PDB entry 6HKS | X-ray diffraction, 2.19 A resolution | chains A and G

Chain A:
Molecule: Tyrosine-protein phosphatase non-receptor type 3
Organism: Homo sapiens
Notes: EC 3.1.3.48
Reference sequence: P26045 (PTN3_HUMAN); residue numbers follow UniProt; this construct covers 489-597
Amino-acid sequence (114 residues; numbered 484 to 597; the number before each row is that of its first residue):
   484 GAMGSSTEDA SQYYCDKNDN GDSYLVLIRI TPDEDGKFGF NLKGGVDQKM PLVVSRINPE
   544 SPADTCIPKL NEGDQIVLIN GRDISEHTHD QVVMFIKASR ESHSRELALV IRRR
Not modelled in the structure: 484-504
Differences from the reference sequence: expression tag (484-488)
Reported in the primary citation:
  - contacts within the chain: Asp530-His572 (hydrogen bond), Phe521-Leu590 (hydrophobic contact)
  - specificity-determining residues: Asn524, Ser538, Asp573 (proposed by the authors, not directly observed)
  - specificity-determining residues: Lys526 (by similarity / conservation)

Chain G:
Molecule: Protein E6
Organism: Human papillomavirus type 16
Reference sequence: P03126 (VE6_HPV16); residues -3 to 7 here correspond to UniProt positions 148-158 (UniProt number = residue number + 151)
Amino-acid sequence (11 residues; numbered -3 to 7; the number before each row is that of its first residue; numbers below 1 keep their minus sign (Arg-3 is residue -3)):
    -3 RSSRTRRETQ L
Not modelled in the structure: -3 to 0

How chain A and chain G interact:
Contacting residue pairs (21):
  Lys520(A) - Gln6(G)
  Lys520(A) - Leu7(G)
  Phe521(A) - Leu7(G)  hydrogen bond (backbone-backbone)
  Gly522(A) - Leu7(G)  hydrogen bond (backbone-backbone)
  Phe523(A) - Gln6(G)
  Phe523(A) - Leu7(G)  hydrogen bond (backbone-backbone)
  Asn524(A) - Glu4(G)  hydrogen bond
  Asn524(A) - Thr5(G)
  Asn524(A) - Gln6(G)
  Leu525(A) - Glu4(G)
  Leu525(A) - Thr5(G)  hydrogen bond (backbone-backbone)
  Lys526(A) - Arg3(G)
  Lys526(A) - Glu4(G)
  Gln531(A) - Arg2(G)  hydrogen bond
  Gln531(A) - Arg3(G)  hydrogen bond (side chain-backbone)
  Ser538(A) - Glu4(G)  hydrogen bond
  His572(A) - Arg3(G)
  His572(A) - Thr5(G)  hydrogen bond
  Asp573(A) - Arg3(G)  salt bridge
  Val576(A) - Thr5(G)
  Ile579(A) - Leu7(G)  hydrophobic
Other interface residues (no listed pair), chain A (14 interface residues in all): Gly527
From the paper, about this interface:
  - interface residues, chain A: Phe521(A), Gly522(A), Phe523(A), Asn524(A), Lys526(A), Ser538(A), His572(A), Asp573(A)

Summary:
The interface between chain A and chain G involves 14 residues on one side and 6 on the other, with 9 hydrogen
bonds and 1 salt bridge. Among the polar pairs are Asp573(A)-Arg3(G), Phe521(A)-Leu7(G) and Asn524(A)-Glu4(G).
The paper reports interface residues Phe521(A), Gly522(A) and Phe523(A) among others; specificity determinants
Asn524(A), Ser538(A) and Asp573(A) among others.
Here chain A is Tyrosine-protein phosphatase non-receptor type 3 (Homo sapiens) and chain G is Protein E6
(Human papillomavirus type 16). Entry 6HKS (Crystal structure of the PTPN3 PDZ domain bound to the HPV16 E6
oncoprotein C-terminal peptide) was determined by X-ray diffraction.
